PDB entry 3W99 | X-ray diffraction, 3.00 A resolution | chains F and J of the 10 polymer chains in the assembly

# Chain F
Molecule: Histone H4
Source organism: Homo sapiens
UniProtKB: P62805 (H4_HUMAN); residues 16-102 here correspond to UniProt positions 17-103 (UniProt number = residue number + 1)
Chain sequence (105 residues; each row starts with the number of its first residue; numbers below 1 keep their minus sign (Gly-2 is residue -2)):
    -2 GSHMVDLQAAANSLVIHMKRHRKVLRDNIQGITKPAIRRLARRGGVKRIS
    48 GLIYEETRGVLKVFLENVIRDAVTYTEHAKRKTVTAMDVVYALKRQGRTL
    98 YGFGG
Not modelled in the structure: -2 to 18
Construct notes: expression tag (-2 to 15)
UniProt features mapped onto this chain:
  - DNA-binding region: Lys16 to Lys20
  - modified residue: Lys16 (N6-(2-hydroxyisobutyryl)lysine), Lys20 (N6,N6,N6-trimethyllysine), Lys31 (N6-(2-hydroxyisobutyryl)lysine), Lys44 (N6-(2-hydroxyisobutyryl)lysine), Ser47 (Phosphoserine), Tyr51 (Phosphotyrosine), Lys59 (N6-(2-hydroxyisobutyryl)lysine), Lys77 (N6-(2-hydroxyisobutyryl)lysine), Lys79 (N6-(2-hydroxyisobutyryl)lysine), Thr80 (Phosphothreonine), Tyr88 (Phosphotyrosine), Lys91 (N6-(2-hydroxyisobutyryl)lysine)
  - cross-link (Glycyl lysine isopeptide (Lys-Gly)): Lys20 (interchain with G-Cter in SUMO2), Lys31 (interchain with G-Cter in SUMO2), Lys59 (interchain with G-Cter in SUMO2), Lys79 (interchain with G-Cter in SUMO2), Lys91 (interchain with G-Cter in SUMO2)

# Chain J
Molecule: 146-nt DNA strand
Sequence (146 nucleotides; numbered 147 to 292; the number before each row is that of its first residue):
   147 ATCAATATCCACCTGCAGATTCTACCAAAAGTGTATTTGGAAACTGCTCC
   197 ATCAAAAGGCATGTTCAGCTGAATTCAGCTGAACATGCCTTTTGATGGAG
   247 CAGTTTCCAAATACACTTTTGGTAGAATCTGCAGGTGGATATTGAT
Not modelled in the structure: 147

# How chain F and chain J interact
Pairs across the interface - 8 pairs, chain F then chain J:
  Arg19(F) with DT198(J), salt bridge to the phosphate
  Thr30(F) with DA207(J), sugar contact; DT208(J), phosphate contact
  Pro32(F) with DA207(J), phosphate contact; DT208(J), phosphate contact
  Arg36(F) with DA207(J), salt bridge to the phosphate
  Arg45(F) with DG214(J), base contact; DT216(J), hydrogen bond to the phosphate
Other interface residues (no listed pair), chain F (6 interface residues in all): Lys31
Other interface residues (no listed pair), chain J (6 interface residues in all): DG217

# In short
The chain F/chain J interface involves 6 residues from each chain, with 1 hydrogen bond and 2 salt bridges.
Polar pairs include Arg45(F)-DT216(J), Arg19(F)-DT198(J) and Arg36(F)-DA207(J). Curated annotation (UniProt)
lists a DNA-binding region on chain F.
Here chain F is Histone H4 (Homo sapiens) and chain J is a 146-nt DNA strand. Entry 3W99 (Crystal Structure of
Human Nucleosome Core Particle lacking H4 N-terminal region) was determined by X-ray diffraction (same
publication as 3W97 and 3W98).
